PDB entry 7MLE | X-ray diffraction, 2.20 A resolution | chains A and B of the 3 polymer chains in the assembly

Chain A:
Name: HLA class I histocompatibility antigen, A alpha chain
Source organism: Homo sapiens
UniProt: P04439 (HLAA_HUMAN); residues 1-277 here correspond to UniProt positions 25-301 (UniProt number = residue number + 24)
Chain sequence (277 residues; row label = number of the first residue in the row):
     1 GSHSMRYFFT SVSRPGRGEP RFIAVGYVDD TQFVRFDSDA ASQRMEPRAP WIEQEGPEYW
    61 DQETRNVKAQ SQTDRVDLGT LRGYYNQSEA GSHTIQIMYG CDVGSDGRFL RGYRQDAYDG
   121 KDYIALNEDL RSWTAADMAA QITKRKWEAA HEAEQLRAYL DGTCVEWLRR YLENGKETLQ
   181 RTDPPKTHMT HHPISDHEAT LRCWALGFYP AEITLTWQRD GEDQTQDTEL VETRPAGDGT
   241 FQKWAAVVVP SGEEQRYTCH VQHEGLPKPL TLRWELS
Cystine bridges: Cys-101/Cys-164, Cys-203/Cys-259
UniProt features mapped onto this chain:
  - region: Glu-275 to Ser-277 (Connecting peptide)
  - binding site (a peptide antigen): Tyr-7, Thr-73, Tyr-84, Asp-116, Thr-143, Lys-146, Tyr-159, Tyr-171
  - modified residue: Tyr-59 (Sulfotyrosine)
  - glycosylation: Asn-86 (N-linked (GlcNAc...) asparagine)

Chain B:
Name: Beta-2-microglobulin
Source organism: Homo sapiens
UniProt: P61769 (B2MG_HUMAN); residue numbers follow UniProt; this construct covers 21-119
Chain sequence (100 residues; numbered 20 to 119; the number before each row is that of its first residue):
    20 MIQRTPKIQV YSRHPAENGK SNFLNCYVSG FHPSDIEVDL LKNGERIEKV EHSDLSFSKD
    80 WSFYLLYYTE FTPTEKDEYA CRVNHVTLSQ PKIVKWDRDM
Construct notes: initiating methionine (20)
Cystine bridges: Cys-45/Cys-100
UniProt features mapped onto this chain:
  - modified residue: Gln-22 (Pyrrolidone carboxylic acid)
  - glycosylation: Ile-21 (N-linked (Glc) (glycation) isoleucine), Lys-39 (N-linked (Glc) (glycation) lysine), Lys-61 (N-linked (Glc) (glycation) lysine), Lys-68 (N-linked (Glc) (glycation) lysine), Lys-78 (N-linked (Glc) (glycation) lysine), Lys-111 (N-linked (Glc) (glycation) lysine), Lys-114 (N-linked (Glc) (glycation) lysine)

Chain A / chain B interface:
Contacting residue pairs (59):
  Phe-8(A) with Ser-75(B); Phe-76(B), hydrophobic
  Phe-9(A) with Phe-76(B)
  Thr-10(A) with Leu-74(B); Phe-76(B); Phe-82(B)
  Val-12(A) with Ser-53(B)
  Ile-23(A) with Leu-74(B), hydrophobic
  Val-25(A) with Asp-73(B); Leu-74(B)
  Tyr-27(A) with Ser-75(B), hydrogen bond; Tyr-83(B), hydrogen bond
  Gln-32(A) with Asp-73(B), hydrogen bond
  Arg-35(A) with Asp-73(B), salt bridge
  Arg-48(A) with Asp-73(B), salt bridge
  Ser-92(A) with Met-20(B)
  His-93(A) with Met-20(B)
  Thr-94(A) with Phe-82(B)
  Gln-96(A) with His-51(B), hydrogen bond; Phe-76(B); Trp-80(B), hydrogen bond (side chain-backbone); Phe-82(B)
  Ile-97(A) with Phe-76(B)
  Gln-115(A) with Trp-80(B)
  Asp-116(A) with Trp-80(B)
  Ala-117(A) with Trp-80(B), hydrophobic
  Asp-119(A) with Met-20(B); His-51(B)
  Gly-120(A) with Arg-23(B), hydrogen bond (backbone-side chain); His-51(B), hydrogen bond (backbone-side chain); Trp-80(B)
  Lys-121(A) with Met-20(B); Ile-21(B)
  Asp-122(A) with Trp-80(B), hydrogen bond
  His-192(A) with Asp-118(B)
  Arg-202(A) with Asp-118(B), hydrogen bond (side chain-backbone); Met-119(B)
  Trp-204(A) with Asp-118(B); Met-119(B)
  Val-231(A) with Gln-28(B)
  Glu-232(A) with Gln-28(B), hydrogen bond (backbone-side chain)
  Thr-233(A) with Tyr-46(B)
  Arg-234(A) with Gln-28(B), hydrogen bond; Tyr-30(B); Tyr-46(B); Met-119(B), hydrogen bond (side chain-backbone)
  Pro-235(A) with Tyr-30(B), hydrogen bond (backbone-side chain); Asn-44(B); Tyr-46(B); Leu-85(B), hydrophobic
  Ala-236(A) with Arg-32(B), hydrogen bond (backbone-side chain); Asn-44(B), hydrogen bond (backbone-side chain)
  Gly-237(A) with Arg-32(B)
  Asp-238(A) with Arg-32(B); His-33(B)
  Gln-242(A) with Tyr-30(B); Ser-31(B); Arg-32(B), hydrogen bond (side chain-backbone)
  Trp-244(A) with Met-119(B)
Interface residues without a listed pair, chain A (37 interface residues in all): Met-98, Leu-206
Interface residues without a listed pair, chain B (25 interface residues in all): Pro-34, Ser-48, Asp-79

Summary:
The interface between chain A and chain B involves 37 residues on one side and 25 on the other, with 16
hydrogen bonds and 2 salt bridges. Polar contacts include Arg-35(A)/Asp-73(B), Arg-48(A)/Asp-73(B) and
Tyr-27(A)/Ser-75(B). From UniProt: 8 peptide antigen-binding residues on chain A.
Chain A is HLA class I histocompatibility antigen, A alpha chain and chain B is Beta-2-microglobulin, both
from Homo sapiens; the structure, Crystal Structure of HLA-A*03:01 in complex with VVRPSVASK, an 9-mer epitope
from Influenza B virus, was determined by X-ray diffraction.
